6YBP - chains B and F of the 12 polymer chains in the assembly; structure by electron microscopy, 3.48 A resolution.

Chain B (and F):
Protein: Propionyl-CoA carboxylase beta chain
From: Methylorubrum extorquens (strain ATCC 14718 / DSM 1338 / JCM 2805 / NCIMB 9133 / AM1)
Notes: EC 6.4.1.3; chain F of this document is another copy of the same molecule, construct and numbering; everything in this record applies to it too
Reference sequence: C5AP75 (C5AP75_METEA); residue numbers follow UniProt; this construct covers 1-510
Sequence (510 residues; row label = number of the first residue in the row):
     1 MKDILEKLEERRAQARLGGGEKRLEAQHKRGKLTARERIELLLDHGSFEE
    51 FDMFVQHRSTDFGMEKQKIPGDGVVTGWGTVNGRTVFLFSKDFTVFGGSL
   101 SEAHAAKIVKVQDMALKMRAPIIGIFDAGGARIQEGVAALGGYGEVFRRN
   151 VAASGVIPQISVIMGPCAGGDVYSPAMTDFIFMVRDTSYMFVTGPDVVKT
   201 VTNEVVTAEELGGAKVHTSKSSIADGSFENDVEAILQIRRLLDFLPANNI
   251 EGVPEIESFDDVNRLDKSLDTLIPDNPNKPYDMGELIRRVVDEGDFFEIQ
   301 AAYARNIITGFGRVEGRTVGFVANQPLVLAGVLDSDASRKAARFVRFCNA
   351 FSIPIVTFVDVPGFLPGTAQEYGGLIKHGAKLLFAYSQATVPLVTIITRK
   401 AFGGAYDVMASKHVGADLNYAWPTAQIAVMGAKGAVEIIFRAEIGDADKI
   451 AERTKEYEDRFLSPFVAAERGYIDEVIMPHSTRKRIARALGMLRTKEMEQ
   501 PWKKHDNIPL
Disordered / not traced: 1-4
Ligand contacts:
  - BTI (5-(hexahydro-2-oxo-1H-thieno[3,4-d]imidazol-6-yl)pentanal), molecule 1: Thr-193, Val-197, Val-201
  - BTI, molecule 2: Val-332, Pro-362, Gly-363, Phe-364, Pro-366
  - coenzyme A (COA): Arg-23, Arg-30, Phe-93, Phe-96, Gly-97, Ser-99, Gly-129, Gly-130, Ala-131, Arg-132, Ile-133, Gln-134, Tyr-189, Asp-196
From the paper describing this entry:
  - mutagenesis - L100S/Y143H/D407I (50-fold): increased catalytic activity on glycolyl-CoA
  - mutagenesis - L100S/Y143H/D407I/I450V/W502R (560-fold): increased catalytic activity

Chain B / chain F interface:
Residue-residue contacts (33; chain B residue first):
  Lys-412(B) / Lys-110(F)
  Asp-417(B) / Met-114(F)
  Asp-417(B) / Lys-117(F)  salt bridge
  Asp-417(B) / Met-118(F)
  Tyr-420(B) / Glu-49(F)  hydrogen bond
  Phe-465(B) / Leu-8(F)  hydrophobic
  Phe-465(B) / Arg-11(F)
  Glu-469(B) / Phe-54(F)
  Glu-469(B) / Val-55(F)
  Glu-469(B) / Gln-56(F)  hydrogen bond
  Arg-470(B) / Arg-58(F)
  Gly-471(B) / Asp-52(F)
  Gly-471(B) / Lys-110(F)
  Ile-473(B) / Asp-52(F)
  Asp-474(B) / Phe-51(F)
  Asp-474(B) / Asp-52(F)  hydrogen bond (backbone-backbone)
  Asp-474(B) / Lys-110(F)  salt bridge
  Glu-475(B) / Glu-49(F)
  Glu-475(B) / Glu-50(F)
  Val-476(B) / Leu-8(F)  hydrophobic
  Val-476(B) / Arg-12(F)  hydrogen bond (backbone-side chain)
  Met-478(B) / Glu-9(F)
  Arg-485(B) / Glu-49(F)  salt bridge
  Arg-488(B) / Glu-49(F)  salt bridge
  Arg-488(B) / Trp-78(F)
  Met-492(B) / Trp-78(F)  hydrophobic
  Met-492(B) / Phe-87(F)  hydrophobic
  Leu-493(B) / Met-118(F)  hydrophobic
  Thr-495(B) / Lys-117(F)
  Thr-495(B) / Met-118(F)
  Lys-496(B) / Met-118(F)
  Glu-497(B) / Lys-117(F)  hydrogen bond (backbone-backbone)
  Glu-497(B) / Arg-119(F)
Also at the interface, not in a pair above, chain B (23 interface residues in all): Leu-418, Pro-423, Ala-468, Ile-477
Also at the interface, not in a pair above, chain F (20 interface residues in all): Leu-5

Summary:
The interface between chain B and chain F involves 23 residues on one side and 20 on the other, with 5
hydrogen bonds and 4 salt bridges. Polar contacts include Asp-417(B)/Lys-117(F), Asp-474(B)/Lys-110(F) and
Arg-485(B)/Glu-49(F). The paper reports that L100S/Y143H/D407I of chain B increase catalytic activity on
glycolyl-CoA; L100S/Y143H/D407I/I450V/W502R of chain B increase catalytic activity.
Both chains are Propionyl-CoA carboxylase beta chain (Methylorubrum extorquens (strain ATCC 14718 / DSM 1338 /
JCM 2805 / NCIMB 9133 / AM1)). Entry 6YBP (Propionyl-CoA carboxylase of Methylorubrum extorquens with bound
CoA) was determined by electron microscopy, deposited together with 6YBQ.
